PDB entry 5U1G | X-ray diffraction, 3.64 A resolution | chains D and K of the 4 polymer chains in the assembly

== Chain D ==
Protein: ParA
Organism: unidentified plasmid
Chain sequence (214 residues; row label = number of the first residue in the row):
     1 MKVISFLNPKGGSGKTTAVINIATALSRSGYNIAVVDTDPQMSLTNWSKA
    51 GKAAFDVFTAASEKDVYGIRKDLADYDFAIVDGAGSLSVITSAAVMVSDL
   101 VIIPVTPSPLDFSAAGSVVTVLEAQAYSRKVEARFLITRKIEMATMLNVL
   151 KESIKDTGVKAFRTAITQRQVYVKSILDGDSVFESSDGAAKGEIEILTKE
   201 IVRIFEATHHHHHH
Disordered / not traced: 212-214
Small-molecule neighbours:
  - AMP-PNP (ANP; phosphoaminophosphonic acid-adenylate ester), molecule 1: Lys10, Gly11, Gly12, Ser13, Gly14, Lys15, Thr16, Thr17, Asp39, Gly85, Thr138, Arg139, Ile166, Thr167, Gln168, Arg169, Tyr172, Val173
  - AMP-PNP (ANP), molecule 2: Lys10, Gly11, Ser108, Leu110
From the paper describing this entry:
  - binding site for AMP-PNP: Lys10

== Chain K ==
Protein: TP228 ParB fragment
Organism: unidentified plasmid
Chain sequence (19 residues; numbered 139 to 157; the number before each row is that of its first residue):
   139 KAHTSVKKMTFGENRDLER
Disordered / not traced: 139-141, 157

== Interface between chain D and chain K ==
Residue-residue contacts (17):
  Ser43(D) - Arg153(K)
  Asn46(D) - Phe149(K)
  Asn46(D) - Arg153(K)  hydrogen bond
  Trp47(D) - Phe149(K)  hydrophobic
  Lys49(D) - Thr148(K)  hydrogen bond
  Ala50(D) - Lys145(K)
  Lys174(D) - Thr142(K)
  Lys174(D) - Lys146(K)
  Leu177(D) - Lys145(K)
  Leu177(D) - Lys146(K)  hydrogen bond (backbone-backbone)
  Leu177(D) - Phe149(K)
  Asp178(D) - Thr142(K)
  Asp178(D) - Ser143(K)
  Asp178(D) - Lys145(K)  hydrogen bond (backbone-backbone)
  Asp178(D) - Lys146(K)  salt bridge
  Asp178(D) - Phe149(K)
  Asp180(D) - Ser143(K)
Other interface residues (no listed pair), chain D (16 interface residues in all): Gln41, Met42, Gly51, Ile176, Gly179, Glu184, Ser185
Other interface residues (no listed pair), chain K (9 interface residues in all): Val144, Asn152

== In short ==
16 residues of chain D and 9 residues of chain K are in contact, with 4 hydrogen bonds and 1 salt bridge.
Polar pairs include Asp178(D)-Lys146(K), Asn46(D)-Arg153(K) and Lys49(D)-Thr148(K). Ligands of chain D:
AMP-PNP. From the paper: a binding site for AMP-PNP at Lys10(D).
Here chain D is ParA and chain K is TP228 ParB fragment, both from unidentified plasmid. Entry 5U1G (Structure
of TP228 ParA-AMPPNP-ParB complex) was determined by X-ray diffraction (same publication as 5U1J).
